Entry 3LWP (X-ray diffraction, 2.50 A resolution); this record covers chains A and D of the 5 polymer chains in the assembly.

# Chain A
Protein: Probable tRNA pseudouridine synthase B
From: Pyrococcus furiosus
Notes: EC 5.4.99.25
UniProt: Q7LWY0 (TRUB_PYRFU); residues 4-343 here correspond to UniProt positions 1-340 (UniProt number = residue number - 3)
Sequence (340 residues; row label = number of the first residue in the row):
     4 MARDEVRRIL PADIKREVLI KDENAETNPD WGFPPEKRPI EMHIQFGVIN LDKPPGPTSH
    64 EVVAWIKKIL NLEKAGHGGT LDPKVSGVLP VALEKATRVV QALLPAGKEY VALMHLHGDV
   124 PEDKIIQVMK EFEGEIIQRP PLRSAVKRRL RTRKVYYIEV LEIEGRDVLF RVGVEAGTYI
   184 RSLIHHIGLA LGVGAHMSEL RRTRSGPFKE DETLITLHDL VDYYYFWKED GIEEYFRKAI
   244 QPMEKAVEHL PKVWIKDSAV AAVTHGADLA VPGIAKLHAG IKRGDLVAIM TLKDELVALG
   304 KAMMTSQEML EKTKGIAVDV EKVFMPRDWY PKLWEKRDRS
Not modelled in the structure: 4-10, 143-152, 338-343
Curated features (UniProtKB/Swiss-Prot):
  - active site: Asp85 (Nucleophile)
What the authors report for this chain:
  - catalytic residues: Asp85 (citing earlier work)
  - mutagenesis - D85A: abolished catalytic activity

# Chain D
Molecule: H/aca RNA
Sequence (58 nucleotides; each row starts with the number of its first residue):
     1 GGGCCACGGA AACCGCGCGC GGUGAUCAAU GAGCCGCGUU CGCUCCCGUG GCCCACAA

# How chain A and chain D interact
Contacting residue pairs (72):
  Gly59(A) - C18(D)  sugar contact
  Pro60(A) - C18(D)  sugar contact
  Thr61(A) - U40(D)  hydrogen bond to the base
  His63(A) - U40(D)  sugar contact
  His63(A) - C41(D)  stacking on the base
  Glu64(A) - G17(D)  hydrogen bond to the base
  Glu64(A) - U39(D)  hydrogen bond to the sugar
  Glu64(A) - U40(D)  sugar contact
  Val66(A) - C41(D)  sugar contact
  Lys70(A) - C41(D)  phosphate contact
  Lys70(A) - G42(D)  salt bridge to the phosphate
  Lys77(A) - G42(D)  phosphate contact
  Lys77(A) - C43(D)  salt bridge to the phosphate
  Ala78(A) - C41(D)  hydrogen bond to the sugar
  Ala78(A) - G42(D)  phosphate contact
  Gly79(A) - C41(D)  sugar contact
  Gly79(A) - G42(D)  sugar contact
  His80(A) - C41(D)  hydrogen bond to the base
  Thr100(A) - G42(D)  phosphate contact
  Thr100(A) - C43(D)  phosphate contact
  Arg101(A) - C5(D)  salt bridge to the phosphate
  Arg101(A) - C43(D)  phosphate contact
  Arg101(A) - U44(D)  phosphate contact
  Gln104(A) - C43(D)  sugar contact
  Gln104(A) - U44(D)  hydrogen bond to the phosphate
  Lys259(A) - A57(D)  sugar contact
  Lys259(A) - A58(D)  salt bridge to the phosphate
  Ser261(A) - A57(D)  hydrogen bond to the sugar
  Ser261(A) - A58(D)  hydrogen bond to the phosphate
  Ala262(A) - A57(D)  base contact
  Ala265(A) - A55(D)  sugar contact
  Ala265(A) - A57(D)  base contact
  Thr267(A) - C4(D)  sugar contact
  His268(A) - G3(D)  hydrogen bond to the base
  His268(A) - C52(D)  sugar contact
  His268(A) - C53(D)  sugar contact
  His268(A) - A55(D)  hydrogen bond to the base
  Gly269(A) - G3(D)  hydrogen bond to the sugar
  Gly269(A) - C4(D)  sugar contact
  Gly269(A) - A55(D)  base contact
  Ala270(A) - A55(D)  base contact
  Ala270(A) - A57(D)  base contact
  Asp271(A) - A57(D)  hydrogen bond to the base
  Leu272(A) - A57(D)  base contact
  Ala273(A) - C56(D)  sugar contact
  Ala273(A) - A57(D)  hydrogen bond to the base
  Pro275(A) - C56(D)  phosphate contact
  Pro275(A) - A57(D)  sugar contact
  Gly276(A) - A57(D)  hydrogen bond to the base
  Lys317(A) - C56(D)  hydrogen bond to the sugar
  Lys317(A) - A57(D)  salt bridge to the phosphate
  Gly318(A) - C56(D)  hydrogen bond to the base
  Ile319(A) - C56(D)  base contact
  Val323(A) - C4(D)  sugar contact
  Glu324(A) - C4(D)  phosphate contact
  Glu324(A) - C5(D)  phosphate contact
  Glu324(A) - C45(D)  phosphate contact
  Lys325(A) - C5(D)  phosphate contact
  Lys325(A) - U44(D)  salt bridge to the phosphate
  Lys325(A) - C45(D)  salt bridge to the phosphate
  Val326(A) - C4(D)  phosphate contact
  Val326(A) - C5(D)  hydrogen bond to the phosphate
  Arg330(A) - G3(D)  base contact
  Arg330(A) - C4(D)  hydrogen bond to the base
  Arg330(A) - G51(D)  base contact
  Arg330(A) - C52(D)  hydrogen bond to the base
  Lys335(A) - C53(D)  phosphate contact
  Leu336(A) - A58(D)  base contact
  Trp337(A) - C53(D)  phosphate contact
  Trp337(A) - C54(D)  hydrogen bond to the phosphate
  Trp337(A) - A55(D)  sugar contact
  Trp337(A) - A58(D)  base contact
Interface residues without a listed pair, chain A (42 interface residues in all): Ala67, Glu76, Val103, Leu107
Interface residues without a listed pair, chain D (21 interface residues in all): A6

# Summary
42 residues of chain A and 21 residues of chain D are in contact; the contacts include 20 hydrogen bonds, 7
salt bridges and 1 aromatic stacking contact. Polar pairs include Thr61(A)-U40(D), Glu64(A)-G17(D) and
His80(A)-C41(D). The paper reports the catalytic residue Asp85(A); D85A of chain A abolishes catalytic
activity.
Here chain A is Probable tRNA pseudouridine synthase B (Pyrococcus furiosus) and chain D is H/aca RNA. Entry
3LWP (Structure of H/ACA RNP bound to a substrate RNA containing 5BrdU) was determined by X-ray diffraction,
deposited together with 3LWO.
